PDB entry 4F20 | X-ray diffraction, 2.50 A resolution | chains A and Q

[Chain A]
Molecule: Clumping factor B
From: Staphylococcus aureus
UniProtKB: Q6GDH2 (CLFB_STAAR); residues 197-542 here = UniProt positions 197-542
Amino-acid sequence (363 residues; row label = number of the first residue in the row):
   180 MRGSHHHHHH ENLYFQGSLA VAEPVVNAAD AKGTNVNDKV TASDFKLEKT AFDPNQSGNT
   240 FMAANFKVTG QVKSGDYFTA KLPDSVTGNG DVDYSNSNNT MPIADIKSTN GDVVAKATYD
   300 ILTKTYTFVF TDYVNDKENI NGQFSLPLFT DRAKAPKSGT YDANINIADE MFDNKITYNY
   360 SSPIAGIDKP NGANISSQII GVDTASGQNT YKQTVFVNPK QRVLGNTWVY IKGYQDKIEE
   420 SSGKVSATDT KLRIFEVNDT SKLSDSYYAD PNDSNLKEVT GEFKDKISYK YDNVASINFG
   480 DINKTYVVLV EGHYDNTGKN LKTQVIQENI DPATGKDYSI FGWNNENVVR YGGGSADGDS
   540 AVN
Not modelled in the structure: 180-209, 541-542
Sequence notes: expression tag (180-196)
Metal / ion sites: Mg2+ site 1 near Ala-347 (its only coordinating residue here); Mg2+ site 2: Tyr-468, Tyr-470
From the paper describing this entry:
  - contacts within the chain: Asn-238/Arg-529 (hydrogen bond)

[Chain Q]
Molecule: peptide from Dermokine
UniProtKB: Q6E0U4 (DMKN_HUMAN); residues 316-327 here correspond to UniProt positions 251-262 (UniProt number = residue number - 65)
Amino-acid sequence (13 residues; row label = number of the first residue in the row):
   315 GQSGSSGSGS NGD
Not modelled in the structure: 316-317
Sequence notes: expression tag (315)

[How chain A and chain Q interact]
Contacting residue pairs (51; chain A residue first):
  Pro-233(A) with Ser-320(Q)
  Asn-234(A) with Ser-319(Q); Ser-320(Q), hydrogen bond (backbone-backbone)
  Gln-235(A) with Gly-318(Q), hydrogen bond (side chain-backbone); Ser-319(Q); Ser-320(Q), hydrogen bond (backbone-backbone)
  Ser-236(A) with Ser-320(Q), hydrogen bond; Gly-321(Q), hydrogen bond (side chain-backbone); Ser-322(Q)
  Gly-237(A) with Ser-322(Q), hydrogen bond (backbone-side chain)
  Asn-238(A) with Ser-322(Q)
  Gly-267(A) with Ser-324(Q)
  Asn-268(A) with Gly-323(Q); Ser-324(Q), hydrogen bond (backbone-backbone)
  Gly-269(A) with Ser-322(Q)
  Asp-270(A) with Gly-321(Q); Ser-322(Q), hydrogen bond (side chain-backbone); Gly-323(Q)
  Val-271(A) with Gly-323(Q); Ser-324(Q); Asn-325(Q)
  Tyr-273(A) with Ser-324(Q), hydrogen bond (side chain-backbone); Asn-325(Q), hydrogen bond (side chain-backbone)
  Met-280(A) with Ser-324(Q)
  Pro-281(A) with Gly-326(Q)
  Ile-282(A) with Gly-326(Q)
  Ala-283(A) with Gly-326(Q), hydrogen bond (backbone-backbone)
  Phe-328(A) with Ser-322(Q); Gly-323(Q); Ser-324(Q)
  Ser-376(A) with Ser-319(Q), hydrogen bond (backbone-side chain)
  Gln-377(A) with Ser-319(Q), hydrogen bond; Ser-320(Q), hydrogen bond (side chain-backbone)
  Thr-383(A) with Asn-325(Q), hydrogen bond
  Trp-522(A) with Gly-318(Q); Ser-319(Q), hydrogen bond
  Asn-523(A) with Gly-318(Q); Ser-319(Q), hydrogen bond (backbone-backbone)
  Asn-524(A) with Ser-319(Q), hydrogen bond
  Glu-525(A) with Ser-319(Q); Ser-320(Q); Gly-321(Q), hydrogen bond (backbone-backbone)
  Asn-526(A) with Ser-320(Q); Gly-321(Q), hydrogen bond (side chain-backbone)
  Val-527(A) with Gly-321(Q), hydrogen bond (backbone-backbone); Ser-322(Q); Gly-323(Q), hydrogen bond (backbone-backbone)
  Val-528(A) with Gly-323(Q); Asn-325(Q)
  Arg-529(A) with Gly-323(Q), hydrogen bond (backbone-backbone); Ser-324(Q)
Interface residues without a listed pair, chain A (31 interface residues in all): Pro-326, Arg-331, Tyr-446
Interface residues without a listed pair, chain Q (10 interface residues in all): Asp-327
From the paper, about this interface:
  - hot spots on chain A (mutagenesis) - S236A, W522A: decreased binding to peptide from Dermokine (chain Q)

[Summary]
Chain A and chain Q form an interface of 31 and 10 residues respectively; the contacts include 23 hydrogen
bonds. Among the polar pairs are Gln-235(A)/Gly-318(Q), Ser-236(A)/Ser-320(Q) and Ser-236(A)/Gly-321(Q). The
paper reports that S236A and W522A of chain A reduce binding to peptide from Dermokine (chain Q); contacts
within the chain involving Arg-529(A) and Asn-238(A).
Here chain A is Clumping factor B (Staphylococcus aureus) and chain Q is peptide from Dermokine. Entry 4F20
(Crystal structures reveal the multi-ligand binding mechanism of the Staphylococcus aureus ClfB) was
determined by X-ray diffraction, deposited together with 4F1Z, 4F24 and 4F27.
